6AVU - chains B and H of the 4 polymer chains in the assembly; structure by electron microscopy, 35.00 A resolution (very low resolution: no residue pairs are listed; an interface is given only as per-side residue counts).

# Chain B
Protein: Integrin beta-3
Source organism: Homo sapiens
Reference sequence: P05106 (ITB3_HUMAN), isoform P05106-3; residues 1-692 here correspond to UniProt positions 27-718 (UniProt number = residue number + 26)
Sequence (692 residues; each row starts with the number of its first residue):
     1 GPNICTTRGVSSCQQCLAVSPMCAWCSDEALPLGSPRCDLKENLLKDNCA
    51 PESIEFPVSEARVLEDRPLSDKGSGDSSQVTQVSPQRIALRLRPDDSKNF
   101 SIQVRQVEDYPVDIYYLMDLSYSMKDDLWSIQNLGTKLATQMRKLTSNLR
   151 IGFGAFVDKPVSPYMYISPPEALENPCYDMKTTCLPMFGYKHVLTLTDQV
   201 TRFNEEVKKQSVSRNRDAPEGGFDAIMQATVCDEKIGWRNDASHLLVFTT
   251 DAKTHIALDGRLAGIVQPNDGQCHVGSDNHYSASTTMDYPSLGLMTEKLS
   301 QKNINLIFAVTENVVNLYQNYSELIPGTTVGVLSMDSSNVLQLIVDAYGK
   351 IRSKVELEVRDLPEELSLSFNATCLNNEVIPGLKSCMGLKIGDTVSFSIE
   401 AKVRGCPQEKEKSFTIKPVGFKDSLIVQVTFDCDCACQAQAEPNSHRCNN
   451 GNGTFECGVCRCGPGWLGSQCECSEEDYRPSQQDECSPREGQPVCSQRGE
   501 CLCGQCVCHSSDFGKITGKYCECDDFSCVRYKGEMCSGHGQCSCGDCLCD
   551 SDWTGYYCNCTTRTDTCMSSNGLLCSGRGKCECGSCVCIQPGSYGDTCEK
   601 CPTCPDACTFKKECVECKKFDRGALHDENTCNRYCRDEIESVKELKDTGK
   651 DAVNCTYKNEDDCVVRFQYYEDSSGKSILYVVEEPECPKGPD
Not modelled in the structure: 462-692
UniProt features mapped onto this chain:
  - region: Cys177 to Cys184 (Involved in CX3CL1-, NRG1-, FGF1- and IGF1-binding), Gln267 to Met287 (CX3CL1-binding)
  - binding site (Mg(2+)): Ser121, Ser123, Glu220
  - binding site (Ca(2+)): Ser123, Asp126, Asp127, Asp158, Asn215, Asp217, Pro219, Glu220, Asp251, Met335
  - glycosylation (N-linked (GlcNAc...) asparagine): Asn99, Asn320, Asn371, Asn452, Asn559, Asn654

# Chain H
Protein: Fab LM609 heavy chain
Source organism: Mus musculus
Notes: antibody fragment or engineered binder
Sequence (257 residues; row label = number of the first residue in the row):
     1 EVQLEESGGGLVKPGGSLKLSCAASGFAFSSYDMSWVRQIPEKRLEWVAK
    51 VSSGGGSTYYLDTVQGRFTISRDNAKNTLYLQMSSLNSEDTAMYYCARHN
   101 YGSFAYWGQGTLVTVSAAKTTPPSVYPLAPGSAAQTNSMVTLGCLVKGYF
   151 PEPVTVTWNSGSLSSGVHTFPAVLQSDLYTLSSSVTVPSSTWPSETVTCN
   201 VAHPASSTKVDKKIVPRDCGASDDDDKAGWSHPQFEKGGGSGGGSGGGSW
   251 SHPQFEK
Not modelled in the structure: 133-135, 218-257

# How chain B and chain H interact
At this resolution (35 A) residue pairs are not listed: 5 residues of chain B and 4 of chain H lie at the interface.

# Summary
5 residues of chain B face 4 of chain H across their interface. UniProt lists 3 Mg2+-binding residues and 10
Ca2+-binding residues on chain B.
Chain B is Integrin beta-3 (Homo sapiens) and chain H is Fab LM609 heavy chain (Mus musculus); the structure,
Human alpha-V beta-3 Integrin (open conformation) in complex with the therapeutic antibody LM609, was
determined by electron microscopy together with 6AVQ, 6AVR and 5OPY from the same study.
